Entry 5XHV (X-ray diffraction, 3.35 A resolution); this record covers chains A and Q of the 3 polymer chains in the assembly.

# Chain A
Protein: Hemagglutinin
From: Influenza A virus (A/California/07/2009(H1N1))
Notes: fragment: HA1 subunit
Reference sequence: C3W5X2 (C3W5X2_9INFA); residues 1-324 here correspond to UniProt positions 18-341 (UniProt number = residue number + 17)
Chain sequence (324 residues; numbered 1 to 324; the number before each row is that of its first residue):
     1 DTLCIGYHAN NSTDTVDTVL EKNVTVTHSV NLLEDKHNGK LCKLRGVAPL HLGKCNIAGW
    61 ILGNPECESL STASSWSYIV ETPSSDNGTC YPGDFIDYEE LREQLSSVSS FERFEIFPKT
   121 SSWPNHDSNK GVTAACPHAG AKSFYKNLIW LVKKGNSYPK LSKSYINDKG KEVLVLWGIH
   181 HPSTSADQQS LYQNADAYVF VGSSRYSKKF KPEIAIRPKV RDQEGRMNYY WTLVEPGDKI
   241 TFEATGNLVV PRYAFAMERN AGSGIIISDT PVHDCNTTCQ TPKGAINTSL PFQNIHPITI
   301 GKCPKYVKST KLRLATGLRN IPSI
Unresolved in the structure: 1-30, 314-324
Disulfides: Cys-42/Cys-275, Cys-55/Cys-67, Cys-90/Cys-136, Cys-279/Cys-303

# Chain Q
Protein: S40 light chain
From: Homo sapiens
Chain sequence (214 residues; numbered 1 to 214; the number before each row is that of its first residue):
     1 DIQMTQSPSS LSASVGDRVT ITCRASQDVG FYVAWYQQKP GKAPKLLISW SSYLYSGVPS
    61 RFSGSGSGTD FTLTISSLQP EDFATYYCQQ YYNYPLTFGQ GTKVEIKRTV AAPSVFIFPP
   121 SDEQLKSGTA SVVCLLNNFY PREAKVQWKV DNALQSGNSQ ESVTEQDSKD STYSLSSTLT
   181 LSKADYEKHK VYACEVTHQG LSSPVTKSFN RGEC
Disulfides: Cys-23/Cys-88, Cys-134/Cys-194

# Chain A / chain Q interface
Pairs across the interface (20; chain A residue first):
  Phe-200(A) with Trp-50(Q), hydrophobic; Tyr-53(Q), hydrophobic
  Gly-202(A) with Tyr-32(Q), hydrogen bond (backbone-side chain)
  Ser-203(A) with Phe-31(Q); Tyr-32(Q)
  Ser-204(A) with Val-29(Q), hydrogen bond (side chain-backbone); Tyr-92(Q)
  Tyr-206(A) with Phe-31(Q)
  Ser-207(A) with Phe-31(Q); Tyr-53(Q), hydrogen bond
  Lys-208(A) with Tyr-53(Q)
  Lys-209(A) with Tyr-53(Q)
  Asp-238(A) with Tyr-92(Q)
  Lys-239(A) with Tyr-32(Q), hydrogen bond (backbone-side chain); Tyr-91(Q), hydrogen bond (side chain-backbone); Tyr-92(Q), hydrogen bond (side chain-backbone)
  Ile-240(A) with Tyr-32(Q)
  Thr-241(A) with Tyr-32(Q), hydrogen bond; Trp-50(Q)
  Glu-243(A) with Trp-50(Q), hydrogen bond
Interface residues without a listed pair, chain A (14 interface residues in all): Gly-237
Interface residues without a listed pair, chain Q (8 interface residues in all): Gly-30

# In short
The interface between chain A and chain Q involves 14 residues on one side and 8 on the other, with 8 hydrogen
bonds. Polar contacts include Gly-202(A)/Tyr-32(Q), Ser-204(A)/Val-29(Q) and Ser-207(A)/Tyr-53(Q).
Here chain A is Hemagglutinin (Influenza A virus (A/California/07/2009(H1N1))) and chain Q is S40 light chain
(Homo sapiens). Entry 5XHV (Crystal Structure Of Fab S40 In Complex With Influenza Hemagglutinin, HA1 subunit)
was determined by X-ray diffraction.
